Entry 8EEU (electron microscopy, 3.50 A resolution); this record covers chains C and L of the 8 polymer chains in the assembly.

[Chain C]
Name: Coat protein
Organism: Venezuelan equine encephalitis virus
UniProtKB: P05674 (POLS_EEVV8); residues -811 to 442 here correspond to UniProt positions 1-1254 (UniProt number = residue number + 812)
Sequence (1254 residues; numbered -811 to 442; the number before each row is that of its first residue; numbers below 1 keep their minus sign (Met-811 is residue -811)):
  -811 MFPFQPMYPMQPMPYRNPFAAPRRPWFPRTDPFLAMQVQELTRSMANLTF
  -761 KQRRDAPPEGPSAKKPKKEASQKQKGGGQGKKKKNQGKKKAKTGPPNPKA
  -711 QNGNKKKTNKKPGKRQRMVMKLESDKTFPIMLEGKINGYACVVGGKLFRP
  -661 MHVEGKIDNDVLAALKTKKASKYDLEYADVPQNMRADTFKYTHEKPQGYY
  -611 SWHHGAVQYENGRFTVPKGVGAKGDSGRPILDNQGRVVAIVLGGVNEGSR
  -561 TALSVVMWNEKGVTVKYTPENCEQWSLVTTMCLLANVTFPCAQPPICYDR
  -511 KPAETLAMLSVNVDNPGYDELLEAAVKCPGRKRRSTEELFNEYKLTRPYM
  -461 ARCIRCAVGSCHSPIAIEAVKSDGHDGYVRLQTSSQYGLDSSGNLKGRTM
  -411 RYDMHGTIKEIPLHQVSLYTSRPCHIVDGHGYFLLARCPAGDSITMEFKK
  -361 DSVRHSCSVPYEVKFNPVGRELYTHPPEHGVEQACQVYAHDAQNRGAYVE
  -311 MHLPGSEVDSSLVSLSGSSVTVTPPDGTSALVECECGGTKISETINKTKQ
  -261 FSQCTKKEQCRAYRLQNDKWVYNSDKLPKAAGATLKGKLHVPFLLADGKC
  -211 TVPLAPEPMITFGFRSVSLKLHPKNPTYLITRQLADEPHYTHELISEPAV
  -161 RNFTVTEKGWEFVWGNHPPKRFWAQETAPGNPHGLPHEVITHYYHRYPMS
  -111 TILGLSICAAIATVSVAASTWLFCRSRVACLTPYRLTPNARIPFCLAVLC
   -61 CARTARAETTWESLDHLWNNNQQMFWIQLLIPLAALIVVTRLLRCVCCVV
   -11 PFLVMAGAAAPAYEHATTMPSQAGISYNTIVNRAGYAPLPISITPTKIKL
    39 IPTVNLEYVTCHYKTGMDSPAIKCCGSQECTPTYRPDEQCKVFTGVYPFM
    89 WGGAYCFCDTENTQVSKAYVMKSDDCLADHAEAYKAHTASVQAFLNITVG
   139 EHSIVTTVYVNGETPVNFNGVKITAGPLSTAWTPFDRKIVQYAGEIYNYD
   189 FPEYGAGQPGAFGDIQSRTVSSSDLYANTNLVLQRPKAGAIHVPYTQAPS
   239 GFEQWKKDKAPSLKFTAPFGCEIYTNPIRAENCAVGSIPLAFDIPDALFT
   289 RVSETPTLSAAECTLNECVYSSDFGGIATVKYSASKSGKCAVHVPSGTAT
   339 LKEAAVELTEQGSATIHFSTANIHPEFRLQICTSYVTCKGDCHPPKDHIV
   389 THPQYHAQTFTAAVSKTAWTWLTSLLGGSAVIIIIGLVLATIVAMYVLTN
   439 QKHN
Not modelled in the structure: -811 to 1, 321-323, 345-351, 400-442
Cystine bridges: Cys49-Cys114, Cys62-Cys94, Cys63-Cys96, Cys68-Cys78, Cys259-Cys271, Cys301-Cys376, Cys306-Cys380
UniProt features mapped onto this chain:
  - region: Met-811 to Phe-779 (Necessary for nucleocapsid assembly and virus assembly), Phe-779 to Lys-744 (Host transcription inhibition), Ala-721 to Thr-685 (Binding to the viral RNA), Pro-700 to Lys-686 (Ribosome-binding), Ser-536 to Val-525 (Functions as an uncleaved signal peptide for the precursor of protein E3/E2), Val84 to Thr101 (E1 fusion peptide loop)
  - motif: Leu-771 to Leu-764 (Supraphysiological nuclear export signal), Lys-748 to Lys-744 (Nuclear localization signal)
  - active site (Charge relay system): His-660, Asp-638, Ser-586
  - site: Tyr-612 (Involved in dimerization of the capsid protein), Asn-579 (Involved in dimerization of the capsid protein), Trp-537, Ser-536 (Cleavage), Arg-478, Ser-477 (Cleavage), Tyr-434 (Interaction with host receptor LDLRAD3), Val-385 (Interaction with host receptor LDLRAD3), Val-325 (Interaction with host receptor LDLRAD3), Ala-323 (Interaction with host receptor LDLRAD3), His-322 (Interaction with host receptor LDLRAD3), Ala-216 (Interaction with host receptor LDLRAD3), Ala-55, Glu-54 (Cleavage), Ala0, Tyr1 (Cleavage)
  - modified residue: Thr-719 (Phosphothreonine), Thr-704 (Phosphothreonine), Ser-688 (Phosphoserine), Thr-685 (Phosphothreonine)
  - lipidation (S-palmitoyl cysteine): Cys-82, Cys-62, Cys-61
  - glycosylation (N-linked (GlcNAc...) asparagine): Asn-526, Asn-266, Asn-160, Asn134

[Chain L]
Name: Fab SKT05 light chain
Organism: Macaca fascicularis
Notes: antibody fragment or engineered binder
Sequence (214 residues; numbered 1 to 214; the number before each row is that of its first residue):
     1 DIQMTQSPSSLSASAGDRVTLTCRASQAISFYLAWYQQKPGKAPKRLIYD
    51 ASELQGGVPSRFSGSGSGTDFTLSINSLQPEDSATYFCLQYDSPPFTFGP
   101 GTKVEIKRTVAAPSVFIFPPSEDQVKSGTVSVVCLLNNFYPREASVKWKV
   151 DGALKTGNSQESVTEQDSKDNTYSLSSTLTLSSTEYQSHKVYACEVTHQG
   201 LSSPVTKSFNRGEC
Not modelled in the structure: 108-214
Cystine bridges: Cys23-Cys88

[Chain C / chain L interface]
Residue-residue contacts (5; chain C residue first):
  Ser141(C) with Ser10(L)
  Lys340(C) with Thr5(L), hydrogen bond
  Thr389(C) with Thr69(L), hydrogen bond; Asp70(L)
  His390(C) with Arg24(L), hydrogen bond
Also at the interface, not in a pair above, chain C (5 interface residues in all): Tyr393

[In short]
The chain C/chain L interface involves 5 residues from each chain, with 3 hydrogen bonds. Among the polar
pairs are Lys340(C)-Thr5(L), Thr389(C)-Thr69(L) and His390(C)-Arg24(L). UniProt lists 3 active-site residues
on chain C.
Here chain C is Coat protein (Venezuelan equine encephalitis virus) and chain L is Fab SKT05 light chain
(Macaca fascicularis). Entry 8EEU (Venezuelan equine encephalitis virus-like particle in complex with Fab
SKT05) was determined by electron microscopy, deposited together with 8DEE, 8DEF, 8DEQ, 8DUL, 8DUN, 8DWO and
8EEV.
